PDB entry 5VY8 | electron microscopy, 5.60 A resolution (low resolution: residue-level contacts below are approximate; hydrogen-bond / salt-bridge calls are withheld) | chains A and B of the 6 polymer chains in the assembly

[Chain A (and B)]
Protein: Heat shock protein 104
Source organism: Saccharomyces cerevisiae (strain ATCC 204508 / S288c)
Notes: chain B of this document is another copy of the same molecule, construct and numbering; everything in this record applies to it too
UniProtKB: P31539 (HS104_YEAST); the author numbering skips numbers that UniProt does not, so the offset changes along the chain: 1-859 = UniProt 1-859; 862-910 = UniProt 860-908
Chain sequence (908 residues; row label = number of the first residue in the row; note: 2 numbers in that range are skipped by the numbering (no residue carries them; nothing is unmodelled there)):
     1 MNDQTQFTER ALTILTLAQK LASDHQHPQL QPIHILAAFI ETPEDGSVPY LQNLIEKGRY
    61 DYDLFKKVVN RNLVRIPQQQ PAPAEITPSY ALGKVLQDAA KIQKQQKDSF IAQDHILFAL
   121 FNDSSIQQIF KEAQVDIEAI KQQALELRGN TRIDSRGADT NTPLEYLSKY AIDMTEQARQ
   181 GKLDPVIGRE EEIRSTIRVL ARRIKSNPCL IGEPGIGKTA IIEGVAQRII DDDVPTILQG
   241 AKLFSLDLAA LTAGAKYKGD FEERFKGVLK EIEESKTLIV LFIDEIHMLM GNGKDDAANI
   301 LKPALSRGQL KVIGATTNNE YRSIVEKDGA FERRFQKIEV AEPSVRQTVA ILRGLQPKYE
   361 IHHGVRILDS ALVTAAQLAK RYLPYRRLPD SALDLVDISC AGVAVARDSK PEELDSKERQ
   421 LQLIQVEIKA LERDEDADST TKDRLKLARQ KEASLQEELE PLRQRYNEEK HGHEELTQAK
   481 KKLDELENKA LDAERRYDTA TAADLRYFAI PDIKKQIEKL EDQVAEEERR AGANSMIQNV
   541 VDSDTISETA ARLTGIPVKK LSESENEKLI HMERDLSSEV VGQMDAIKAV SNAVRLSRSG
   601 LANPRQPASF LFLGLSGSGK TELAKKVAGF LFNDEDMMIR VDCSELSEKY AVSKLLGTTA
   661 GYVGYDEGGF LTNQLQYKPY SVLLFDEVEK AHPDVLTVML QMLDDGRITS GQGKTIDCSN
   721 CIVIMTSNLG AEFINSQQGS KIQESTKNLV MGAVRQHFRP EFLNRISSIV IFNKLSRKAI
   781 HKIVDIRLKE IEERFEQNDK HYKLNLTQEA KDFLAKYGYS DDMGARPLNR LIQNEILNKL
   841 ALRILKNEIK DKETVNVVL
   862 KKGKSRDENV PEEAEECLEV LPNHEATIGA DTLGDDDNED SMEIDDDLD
Disordered / not traced: 1-165, 410-537, 862-873, 885-910
Glycans and other covalent adducts: covalent link K568-M572
Residues lining bound ligands:
  - ADP (adenosine-5'-diphosphate), molecule 1: D184, P185, V186, I187, E213, P214, G215, I216, G217, K218, T219, A220, T317, I351, L355, P389, D390, L393
  - ADP, molecule 2: S578, E579, V580, V581, L615, S616, G617, S618, G619, K620, T621, E622, L775, I783, I786, A825, R826, N829
Curated features (UniProtKB/Swiss-Prot):
  - region: D907 to D910 (Interaction surface for TPR repeats)
  - motif: N773 to K789 (Nuclear localization signal)
  - binding site (ATP): G212 to T219, G614 to T621
  - modified residue: M1 (N-acetylmethionine), S206 (Phosphoserine), S306 (Phosphoserine), T499 (Phosphothreonine), S535 (Phosphoserine)
  - cross-link (Glycyl lysine isopeptide (Lys-Gly)): K442 (interchain with G-Cter in ubiquitin), K620 (interchain with G-Cter in ubiquitin)
From the paper describing this entry:
  - mutagenesis - N728A (Kd 33nM): increased binding to ATP
  - mutagenesis - T317A (Kd > 2muM): unchanged binding to ATP
  - mutagenesis - T317A (Kd 1.4muM): decreased binding to ATPgammaS
  - mutagenesis - N728A (Kd 16-20nM): unchanged binding to ATPgammaS

[Chain A / chain B interface]
Pairs across the interface (72; chain A residue first):
  I197(A) - V405(B)
  R198(A) - A401(B)
  R198(A) - G402(B)
  R198(A) - V405(B)
  R198(A) - R552(B)
  A201(A) - H362(B)
  A201(A) - H363(B)
  R202(A) - H362(B)
  R202(A) - D394(B)
  R202(A) - D397(B)
  R202(A) - I398(B)
  R203(A) - D184(B)
  R203(A) - K358(B)
  R203(A) - Y359(B)
  R203(A) - H362(B)
  R203(A) - H363(B)
  R203(A) - D397(B)
  I204(A) - D397(B)
  K205(A) - R386(B)
  K205(A) - D390(B)
  K205(A) - D394(B)
  R228(A) - V405(B)
  D233(A) - S409(B)
  V234(A) - D408(B)
  P235(A) - A404(B)
  P235(A) - V405(B)
  P235(A) - D408(B)
  T236(A) - D408(B)
  I237(A) - H362(B)
  I237(A) - H363(B)
  D295(A) - K256(B)
  D296(A) - A253(B)
  D296(A) - K256(B)
  I300(A) - L248(B)
  I300(A) - A249(B)
  I300(A) - T252(B)
  I300(A) - A253(B)
  A304(A) - A249(B)
  R307(A) - I172(B)
  R307(A) - Q177(B)
  N566(A) - L845(B)
  N566(A) - N847(B)
  L569(A) - L842(B)
  L569(A) - K846(B)
  I570(A) - K846(B)
  N592(A) - N838(B)
  N592(A) - L842(B)
  R595(A) - L842(B)
  R595(A) - L845(B)
  L596(A) - L837(B)
  L596(A) - N838(B)
  L596(A) - A841(B)
  L596(A) - L842(B)
  L596(A) - L845(B)
  R598(A) - L845(B)
  S599(A) - L845(B)
  L601(A) - F795(B)
  L601(A) - A841(B)
  L601(A) - I844(B)
  L601(A) - L845(B)
  N603(A) - R794(B)
  P604(A) - E796(B)
  R759(A) - D642(B)
  R759(A) - E645(B)
  P760(A) - R826(B)
  E761(A) - R640(B)
  L763(A) - R830(B)
  N764(A) - R826(B)
  R765(A) - N829(B)
  I766(A) - R830(B)
  S767(A) - R830(B)
  S767(A) - Q833(B)
Interface residues without a listed pair, chain A (41 interface residues in all): D232, Q239, A602, S768

[Summary]
41 residues of chain A face 42 of chain B across their interface. Ligands of chain A: ADP. From UniProt: 16
ATP-binding residues on chain A. The paper reports that N728A of chain A increases binding to ATP; T317A of
chain A reduces binding to ATPgammaS.
Both chains are Heat shock protein 104 (Saccharomyces cerevisiae (strain ATCC 204508 / S288c)). Entry 5VY8 (S.
cerevisiae Hsp104-ADP complex) was determined by electron microscopy (same publication as 5VY9, 5VJH and
5VYA).
